PDB entry 1W81 | X-ray diffraction, 2.01 A resolution | chain A

[Chain A]
Protein: Apical membrane antigen 1
Source organism: Plasmodium vivax
Notes: fragment: ectoplasmic region, residues 1-445
UniProt: Q9TY14 (Q9TY14); residues 43-487 here correspond to UniProt positions 1-445 (UniProt number = residue number - 42)
Sequence (447 residues; row label = number of the first residue in the row):
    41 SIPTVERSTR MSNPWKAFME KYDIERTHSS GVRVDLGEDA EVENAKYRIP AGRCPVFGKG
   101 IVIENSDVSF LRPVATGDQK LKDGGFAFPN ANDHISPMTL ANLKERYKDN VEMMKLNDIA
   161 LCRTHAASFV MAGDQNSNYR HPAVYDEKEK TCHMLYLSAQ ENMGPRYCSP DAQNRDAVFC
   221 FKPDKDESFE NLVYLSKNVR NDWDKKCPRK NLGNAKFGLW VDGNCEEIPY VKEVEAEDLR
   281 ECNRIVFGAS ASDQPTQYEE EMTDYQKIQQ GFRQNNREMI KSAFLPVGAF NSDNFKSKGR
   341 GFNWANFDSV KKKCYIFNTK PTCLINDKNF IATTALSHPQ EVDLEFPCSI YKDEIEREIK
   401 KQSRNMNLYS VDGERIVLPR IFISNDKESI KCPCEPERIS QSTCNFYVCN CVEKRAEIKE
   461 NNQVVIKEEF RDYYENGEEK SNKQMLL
Unresolved in the structure: 171-174, 205-218, 295-334, 401-412, 475-487
Disulfide bonds: Cys-94/Cys-247, Cys-162/Cys-192, Cys-265/Cys-363, Cys-282/Cys-354, Cys-388/Cys-444, Cys-432/Cys-449, Cys-434/Cys-451
Sequence notes: conflict Ser-52 (Gly10 in Q9TY14), Asp-472 (Asn430 in Q9TY14); engineered mutation Asn-178 (Ser136 in Q9TY14), Asp-226 (Asn184 in Q9TY14), Gln-441 (Asn399 in Q9TY14)

[In short]
Chain A is Apical membrane antigen 1 (Plasmodium vivax); the structure, Crystal structure of apical membrane
antigen 1 from Plasmodium vivax, was determined by X-ray diffraction together with 1W8K from the same study.
